Entry 7PGH (X-ray diffraction, 4.19 A resolution (low resolution: residue-level contacts below are approximate; hydrogen-bond / salt-bridge calls are withheld)); this record covers chains G and H of the 8 polymer chains in the assembly.

Chain G (and H):
Name: Ion transport protein, Voltage-gated sodium channel subunit
Organism: Alkalilimnicola ehrlichii (strain ATCC BAA-1101 / DSM 17681 / MLHE-1)
Notes: chain H of this document is another copy of the same molecule, construct and numbering; everything in this record applies to it too
UniProt: chimeric construct of Q0ABW0, Q6TMY8: residues 142-245 from Q0ABW0 (Q0ABW0_ALKEH) positions 142-245 (same numbers); residues 246-279 from Q6TMY8 positions 225-258 (UniProt number = residue number - 21)
Sequence (143 residues; each row starts with the number of its first residue):
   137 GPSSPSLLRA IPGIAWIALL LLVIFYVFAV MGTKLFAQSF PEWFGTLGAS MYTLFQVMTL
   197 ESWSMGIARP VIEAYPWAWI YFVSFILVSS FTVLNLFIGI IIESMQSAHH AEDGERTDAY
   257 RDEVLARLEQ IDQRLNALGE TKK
Unresolved in the structure: 137-143, 273-279 (chain H: 137-143, 272-279)
Modified / non-standard residues: Mse167, Mse187, Mse194, Mse201, Mse241 (selenomethionine; parent Met)
Construct notes: expression tag (137-141); conflict Ser142 (Ala in Q0ABW0)

How chain G and chain H interact:
Contacting residue pairs (21; chain G residue first):
  Leu144(G) - Mse241(H)
  Arg145(G) - Ile238(H)
  Ile147(G) - Ile234(H)
  Pro148(G) - Leu230(H)
  Pro148(G) - Asn231(H)
  Pro148(G) - Ile234(H)
  Ala151(G) - Leu230(H)
  Trp152(G) - Phe227(H)
  Leu155(G) - Ile222(H)
  Leu155(G) - Leu223(H)
  Leu155(G) - Ser226(H)
  Tyr162(G) - Ile216(H)
  Val166(G) - Pro212(H)
  Lys170(G) - Pro212(H)
  His246(G) - His245(H)
  Tyr256(G) - Tyr256(H)
  Arg257(G) - Tyr256(H)
  Leu264(G) - Glu265(H)
  Ile267(G) - Ala262(H)
  Ile267(G) - Glu265(H)
  Ile267(G) - Gln266(H)
Interface residues without a listed pair, chain G (17 interface residues in all): Val159, Arg263
Interface residues without a listed pair, chain H (19 interface residues in all): Trp215, Val219, Gln269

Overview:
Chain G and chain H form an interface of 17 and 19 residues respectively.
Both chains are Ion transport protein, Voltage-gated sodium channel subunit (Alkalilimnicola ehrlichii (strain
ATCC BAA-1101 / DSM 17681 / MLHE-1)). Entry 7PGH (NaVAe1/Sp1CTDp (DDM)) was determined by X-ray diffraction,
deposited together with 7PGG, 7PG8, 7PGF and 7PGI.
